Entry 7L6W (X-ray diffraction, 2.30 A resolution); this record covers chain A.

# Chain A
Protein: Myeloid differentiation primary response protein MyD88
From: Homo sapiens
UniProt: Q99836 (MYD88_HUMAN); residue numbers follow UniProt; this construct covers 159-296
Sequence (138 residues; row label = number of the first residue in the row):
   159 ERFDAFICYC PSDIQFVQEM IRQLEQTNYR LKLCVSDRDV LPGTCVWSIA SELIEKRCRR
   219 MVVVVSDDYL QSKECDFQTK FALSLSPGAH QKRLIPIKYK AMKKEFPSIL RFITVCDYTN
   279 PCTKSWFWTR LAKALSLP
Swiss-Prot annotation at these positions:
  - modified residue: S244 (Phosphoserine)
  - natural variant: M178 (M178I: Found in hematological malignancies; uncertain significance), R196 (R196C: In IMD68), V204 (V204F: Found in hematological malignancies; uncertain significance), W205 (W205R: Found in hematological malignancies; uncertain significance), S206 (S206C: Found in hematological malignancies; uncertain significance), I207 (I207T: Found in hematological malignancies; uncertain significance), S209 (S209R: Found in hematological malignancies; uncertain significance), M219 (M219T: Found in hematological malignancies; uncertain significance), S230 (S230N: Found in hematological malignancies; uncertain significance), L252 (L252P: In WM1; uncertain significance), T281 (T281P: Found in hematological malignancies; uncertain significance)
  - mutagenesis: I179 (I179N: In Pococurante (Poc); abolished MYD88-dependent sensing of most Toll-like receptor (TLR) ligands), R196 (R196A: Reduced interaction with TIRAP, and strongly reduced activity. Strongly reduced interaction with TIRAP; when associated with A-288), D197 (D197A: Slightly reduced activity), C203 (C203S: Abolished interaction with E.coli TcpC without affecting ability to promote Toll-like receptor (TLR)-mediated cytokine production; when associated with S-280), R217 (R217A: Strongly reduced activity), C280 (C280S: Abolished interaction with E.coli TcpC without affecting ability to promote Toll-like receptor (TLR)-mediated cytokine production; when associated with S-203), K282 (K282A: Slightly reduced activity), R288 (R288A: Slightly reduced activity, and reduced interaction with TIRAP. Strongly reduced interaction with TIRAP; when associated with A-196)
Reported in the primary citation:
  - contacts within the chain: E183-R196 (salt bridge), R196-W284 (hydrophobic contact), P200-I253, P200-C274, P200-A292
  - self-association interface (contacts with another copy of this molecule); pairs are residue here / residue on that copy: W205-S242 (hydrogen bond), W205, F235, K238, F239, L241, P245, I267, F270
  - conformationally variable residues (loop rearrangement): N186 to V204, S242 to R251
  - interface hot spots (mutagenesis) - K238A, L241A, F270A, F270E: decreased signaling in response to LPS
  - mutagenesis - D234A, F239A: decreased signaling
  - mutagenesis - P245H, R269A: unchanged signaling
  - disease-associated variants - S209R, L252P, T281P: increased signaling
  - post-translational modification sites: S242, S244 (citing earlier work)
  - mutagenesis - R196A, K238A, L241A, I253D, F270A, F270E, W284A, R288A: abolished signaling in response to LPS
  - mutagenesis - P200A: decreased signaling in response to LPS

# Overview
UniProt lists 8 mutagenesis sites. The paper reports that R196A, K238A and L241A, among others, abolish
signaling in response to LPS; modification sites S242 and S244; 16 substitutions were tested in all.
Chain A is Myeloid differentiation primary response protein MyD88 (Homo sapiens); the structure, SFX structure
of the MyD88 TIR domain higher-order assembly, was determined by X-ray diffraction, deposited together with
7BER.
